Entry 9FE7 (X-ray diffraction, 2.28 A resolution); this record covers chains B and C of the 4 polymer chains in the assembly.

Chain B:
Molecule: NADH-quinone oxidoreductase subunit F
Organism: Aquifex aeolicus VF5
Notes: EC 7.1.1.-
UniProt: O66841 (NUOF_AQUAE); numbering as in UniProt (aligned over 1-426)
Sequence (434 residues; numbered 1 to 434; the number before each row is that of its first residue):
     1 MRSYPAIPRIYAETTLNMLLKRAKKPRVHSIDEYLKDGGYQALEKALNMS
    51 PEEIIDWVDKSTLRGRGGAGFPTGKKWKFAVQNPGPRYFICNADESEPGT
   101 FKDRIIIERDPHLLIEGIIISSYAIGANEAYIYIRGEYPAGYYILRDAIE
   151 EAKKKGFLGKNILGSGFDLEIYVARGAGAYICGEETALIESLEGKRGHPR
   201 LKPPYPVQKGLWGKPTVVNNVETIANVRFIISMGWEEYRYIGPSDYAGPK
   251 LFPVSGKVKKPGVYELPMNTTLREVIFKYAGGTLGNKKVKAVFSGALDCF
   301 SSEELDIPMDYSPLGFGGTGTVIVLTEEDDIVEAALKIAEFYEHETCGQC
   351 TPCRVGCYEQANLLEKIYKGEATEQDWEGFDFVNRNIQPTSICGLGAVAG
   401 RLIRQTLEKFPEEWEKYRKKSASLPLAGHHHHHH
Disordered / not traced: 1, 419-434
Sequence notes: engineered mutation R228 (Pro in O66841); expression tag (427-434)
Bound ions: Na+ site 1: D94, A179; Na+ site 2: E137 (shared with 2 residues of chain A); Na+ site 3: G178, E345 (shared with 1 residue of chain A); Na+ site 4 near D245 (its only coordinating residue here); 4Fe-4S cluster Fe: C347, C350, C353, C393
Ligand contacts:
  - FMN (flavin mononucleotide): G65, R66, G67, G68, A69, F71, K76, N92, D94, E95, S96, Y180, I181, G183, E184, E185, V218, N219, N220, T223, G394, L395
  - MPO (3[N-morpholino]propane sulfonic acid), molecule 1: F71, K76, F79, E185, Y205, P206, V207, T216
  - MPO, molecule 2: K153, G159, K160, E170
  - 4Fe-4S cluster (SF4): I181, P199, T346, C347, G348, Q349, C350, C353, S391, I392, C393, L395, G396
UniProt features mapped onto this chain:
  - binding site (NAD(+)): G65 to G74
  - binding site (FMN): G176 to T223
  - binding site ([4Fe-4S] cluster): C347, C350, C353, C393

Chain C:
Molecule: NADH-quinone oxidoreductase subunit E
Organism: Aquifex aeolicus VF5
Notes: EC 7.1.1.-
UniProt: O66842 (NUOE_AQUAE); numbering as in UniProt (aligned over 1-160)
Sequence (160 residues; each row starts with the number of its first residue):
     1 MFKTEFEFPEELKTKLQEHINYFPKKRQAILLCLHEIQNYYGYIPPESLK
    51 PLADMLELPLNHVEGVVAFYDMFDREDKAKYRIRVCVSIVCHLMGTNKLL
   101 KALENILGIKPGEVTPDGKFKIVPVQCLGACSEAPVFMVNDDEYKFESEV
   151 QLNEILSRYT
Disordered / not traced: 1-4
Bound ions: Na+ site 1: A68, D71; 2Fe-2S cluster Fe: C86, C91, C127, C131; Na+ site 2: L128, E143 (shared with 1 residue of chain D)
Ligand contacts: 2Fe-2S cluster (FES): C86, S88, I89, V90, C91, C127, L128, G129, A130, C131, V136
UniProt features mapped onto this chain:
  - binding site ([2Fe-2S] cluster): C86, C91, C127, C131

How chain B and chain C interact:
Contacting residue pairs (9; chain B residue first):
  L35(B) - E147(C)
  K36(B) - E147(C)
  K36(B) - S148(C)  hydrogen bond (backbone-side chain)
  K36(B) - V150(C)
  Q41(B) - Q151(C)  hydrogen bond (side chain-backbone)
  Q41(B) - E154(C)
  Q41(B) - I155(C)
  E44(B) - R158(C)  salt bridge
  K155(B) - E133(C)  salt bridge
Other interface residues (no listed pair), chain B (6 interface residues in all): D32
Other interface residues (no listed pair), chain C (9 interface residues in all): K145

Summary:
6 residues of chain B and 9 residues of chain C are in contact, with 2 hydrogen bonds and 2 salt bridges.
Polar pairs include E44(B)-R158(C), K155(B)-E133(C) and K36(B)-S148(C). Chain B binds 4Fe-4S cluster, flavin
mononucleotide and compound MPO. Ligands of chain C: 2Fe-2S cluster.
Chain B is NADH-quinone oxidoreductase subunit F and chain C is NADH-quinone oxidoreductase subunit E, both
from Aquifex aeolicus VF5; the structure, Crystal Structure of oxidized NuoEF variant P228R(NuoF) from Aquifex
aeolicus, was determined by X-ray diffraction together with 9FDJ, 9FDK, 9FDV, 9FE0, 9FE5, 9FE8 and 6 further
entries from the same study.
